Entry 5NEM (electron microscopy, 10.80 A resolution (very low resolution: no residue pairs are listed; an interface is given only as per-side residue counts)); this record covers chains A and B of the 6 polymer chains in the assembly.

Chain A:
Molecule: Integrin alpha-V
Source organism: Homo sapiens
UniProt: P06756 (ITAV_HUMAN); residues 1-594 here correspond to UniProt positions 31-624 (UniProt number = residue number + 30)
Chain sequence (590 residues; numbered 1 to 594; 4 numbers in that range are skipped by the numbering (no residue carries them; nothing is unmodelled there); the number before each row is that of its first residue):
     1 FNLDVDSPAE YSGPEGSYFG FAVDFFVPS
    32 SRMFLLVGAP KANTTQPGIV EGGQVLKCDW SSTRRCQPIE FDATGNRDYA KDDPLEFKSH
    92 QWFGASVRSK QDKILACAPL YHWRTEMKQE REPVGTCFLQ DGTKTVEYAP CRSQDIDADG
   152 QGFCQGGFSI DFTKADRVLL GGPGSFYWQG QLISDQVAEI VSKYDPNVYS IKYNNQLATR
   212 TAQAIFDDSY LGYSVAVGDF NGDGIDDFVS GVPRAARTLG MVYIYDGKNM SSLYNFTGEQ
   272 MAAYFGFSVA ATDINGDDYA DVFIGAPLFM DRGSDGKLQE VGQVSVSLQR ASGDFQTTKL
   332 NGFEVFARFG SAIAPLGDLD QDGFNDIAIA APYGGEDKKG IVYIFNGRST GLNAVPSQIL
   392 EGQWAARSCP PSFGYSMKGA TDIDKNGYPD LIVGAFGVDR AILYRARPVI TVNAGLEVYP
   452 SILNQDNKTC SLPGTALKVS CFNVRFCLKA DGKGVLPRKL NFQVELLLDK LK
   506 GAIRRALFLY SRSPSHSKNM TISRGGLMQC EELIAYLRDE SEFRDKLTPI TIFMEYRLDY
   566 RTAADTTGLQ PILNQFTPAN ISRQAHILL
Unresolved in the structure: 264
Sequence notes: conflict Cys-400 (Met430 in P06756)
Disulfides: Cys-59/Cys-67, Cys-108/Cys-128, Cys-142/Cys-155, Cys-461/Cys-472, Cys-478/Cys-535
Covalent attachments: glycan linked to Asn-458
Ion coordination: Ca2+ site 1: Asn-232, Asp-234, Ile-236, Asp-238; Ca2+ site 2: Asp-284, Asn-286, Asp-288, Tyr-290, Asp-292; Ca2+ site 3: Asp-349, Asp-351, Asp-353, Phe-355, Asp-357; Ca2+ site 4: Asp-415, Asn-417, Tyr-419, Asp-421
Ligand contacts:
  - oligosaccharide (alpha-D-mannopyranose, N-acetylglucosamine units): Arg-211, Thr-212, Ala-213, Gln-214, Phe-217, Met-252, Tyr-254, Tyr-256, Ser-263, Asn-266
  - N-acetylglucosamine (NAG; 2-acetamido-2-deoxy-beta-D-glucopyranose): Gln-494, Ser-522, Lys-523, Asn-524
From the paper describing this entry:
  - post-translational modification sites: Asn-266

Chain B:
Molecule: Integrin beta-6
Source organism: Homo sapiens
UniProt: P18564 (ITB6_HUMAN); the construct has insertions or renumbered stretches relative to UniProt, so the offset changes along the chain: 5-28 = UniProt 22-45; 38-471 = UniProt 58-491
Chain sequence (470 residues; row label = number of the first residue in the row; note: 9 numbers in that range are skipped by the numbering (no residue carries them; nothing is unmodelled there); a row labelled like 28A-28L holds insertion residues (28A, then the next letters in order)):
     5 GCALGGAETC EDCLLIGPQC AWCA
28A-28L QENFTHPSGVGE
    38 RCDTPANLLA KGCQLNFIEN PVSQVEILKN KPLSVGRQKN SSDIVQIAPQ SLILKLRPGG
    98 AQTLQVHVRQ TEDYPVDLYY LMDLSASMDD DLNTIKELGS RLSKEMSKLT SNFRLGFGSF
   158 VEKPVSPFVK TTPEEIANPC SSIPYFCLPT FGFKHILPLT NDAERFNEIV KNQKISANID
   218 TPEGGFDAIM QAAVCKEKIG WRNDSLHLLV FVSDADSHFG MDSKLAGIVC PNDGLCHLDS
   278 KNEYSMSTVL EYPTIGQLID KLVQNNVLLI FAVTQEQVHL YENYAKLIPG ATVGLLQKDS
   338 GNILQLIISA YEELRSEVEL EVLGDTEGLN LSFTAICNNG TLFQHQKKCS HMKVGDTASF
   398 SVTVNIPHCE RRSRHIIIKP VGLGDALELL VSPECNCDCQ KEVEVNSSKC HNGNGSFQCG
   458 VCACHPGHMG PRCE
Unresolved in the structure: 11-12, 28A-28L, 43-49, 439
Sequence notes: conflict Cys-267 (Ile287 in P18564), Asn-449 (His469 in P18564)
Swiss-Prot annotation at these positions:
  - binding site (Mg(2+)): Asp-120, Ser-122, Ser-124, Glu-220
  - binding site (Ca(2+)): Ser-124, Asp-127, Asp-128, Glu-159, Asn-215, Asp-217, Pro-219, Glu-220, Asp-251, Lys-335
  - glycosylation (N-linked (GlcNAc...) asparagine): Asn-28C, Asn-77, Asn-240, Asn-367, Asn-376, Asn-443, Asn-451
Disulfides: Cys-6/Cys-24, Cys-14/Cys-434, Cys-17/Cys-39, Cys-27/Cys-50, Cys-177/Cys-184, Cys-232/Cys-273, Cys-374/Cys-386, Cys-406/Cys-432, Cys-436/Cys-456, Cys-447/Cys-459, Cys-461/Cys-470
Covalent attachments: N-acetylglucosamine (NAG) linked to Asn-77

How chain A and chain B interact:
Inter-chain disulfides: Cys-400(A)/Cys-267(B)
At this resolution (11 A) residue pairs are not listed: 38 residues of chain A and 36 of chain B lie at the interface.

Summary:
Chain A and chain B form an interface of 38 and 36 residues respectively. Chain A binds an N-glycan and
N-acetylglucosamine. Covalently linked N-acetylglucosamine: at Asn-77(B). Asn-232(A), Asp-234(A), Ile-236(A)
and Asp-238(A) coordinate Ca2+ site 1. Curated annotation (UniProt) lists 4 Mg2+-binding residues and 10
Ca2+-binding residues on chain B. From the paper: a modification site at Asn-266(A).
Chain A is Integrin alpha-V and chain B is Integrin beta-6, both from Homo sapiens; the structure, Localised
reconstruction of alpha v beta 6 bound to Foot and Mouth Disease Virus O PanAsia ..., was determined by
electron microscopy, deposited together with 5NE4, 5NED, 5NEJ, 5NER and 5NET.
